PDB entry 6W1S | electron microscopy, 4.02 A resolution (low resolution: residue-level contacts below are approximate; hydrogen-bond / salt-bridge calls are withheld) | chains K and S of the 25 polymer chains in the assembly

Chain K:
Protein: Mediator of RNA polymerase II transcription subunit 16
Source organism: Mus musculus
UniProtKB: Q6PGF3 (MED16_MOUSE); numbering as in UniProt (aligned over 1-828)
Chain sequence (828 residues; numbered 1 to 828; the number before each row is that of its first residue):
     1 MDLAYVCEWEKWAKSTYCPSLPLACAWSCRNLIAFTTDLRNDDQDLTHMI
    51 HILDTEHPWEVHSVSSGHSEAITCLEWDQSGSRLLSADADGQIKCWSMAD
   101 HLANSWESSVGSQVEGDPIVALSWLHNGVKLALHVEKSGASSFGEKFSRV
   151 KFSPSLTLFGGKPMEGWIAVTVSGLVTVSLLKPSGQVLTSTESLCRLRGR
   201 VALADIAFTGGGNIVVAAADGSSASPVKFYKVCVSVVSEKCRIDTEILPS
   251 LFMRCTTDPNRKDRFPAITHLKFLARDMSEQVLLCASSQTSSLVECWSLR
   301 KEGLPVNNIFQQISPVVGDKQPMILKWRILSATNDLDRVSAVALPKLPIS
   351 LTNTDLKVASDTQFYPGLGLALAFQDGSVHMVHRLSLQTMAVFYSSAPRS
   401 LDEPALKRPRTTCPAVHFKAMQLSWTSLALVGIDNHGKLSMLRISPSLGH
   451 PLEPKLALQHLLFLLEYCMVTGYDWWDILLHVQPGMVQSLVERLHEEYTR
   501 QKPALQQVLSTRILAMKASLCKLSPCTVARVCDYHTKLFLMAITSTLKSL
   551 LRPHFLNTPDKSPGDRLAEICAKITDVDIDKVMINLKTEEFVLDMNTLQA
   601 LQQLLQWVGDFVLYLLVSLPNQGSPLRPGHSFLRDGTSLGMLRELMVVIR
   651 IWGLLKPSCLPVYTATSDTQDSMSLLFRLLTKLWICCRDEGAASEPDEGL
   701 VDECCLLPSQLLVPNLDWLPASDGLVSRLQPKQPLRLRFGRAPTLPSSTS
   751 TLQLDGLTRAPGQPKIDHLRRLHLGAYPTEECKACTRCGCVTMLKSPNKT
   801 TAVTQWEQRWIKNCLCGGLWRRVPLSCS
Disordered / not traced: 1-2, 41-46, 160, 287-289, 313-320, 346-351, 396-418, 525-529, 669-670, 695-719, 763-771, 826-828

Chain S:
Protein: Mediator of RNA polymerase II transcription subunit 24
Source organism: Mus musculus
UniProtKB: Q99K74 (MED24_MOUSE); numbering as in UniProt (aligned over 4-985)
Chain sequence (982 residues; numbered 4 to 985; the number before each row is that of its first residue):
     4 VNLKQAILQAWKERWSDYQWAINMKKFFPKGATWDILNLAEALLEQAMIG
    54 PSPNPLILSYLKYAISSQMVSCSSVLTAISKFDDFSRDLCVQALLDIMDM
   104 FCDRLSCHGKAEECIGLCRALLSALHWLLRCTAASAERLQEGLEAGTPAP
   154 GEKQLALCLQCLEKTLSSTKNRALLHIAKLEEASSWTAIEHSLLKLGEIL
   204 ANLSNPQLRSQAERCGTLIRSIPSMLSVHSEQLHKTGFPTIHALILLEGT
   254 MNLTGEMQPLVEQLMMVKRMQHIPTPLFVLEIWKACFVGLIESPEGTQEL
   304 KWTAFTYLKIPQVLVKLKKYFHGEKDFTEDVNCAFEFLLKLTPLLDKADQ
   354 RCNCDCTNFLLQECNKQGLLSEVNFASLVGKRTADRDPQLKSSENANIQP
   404 NPGLILRAEPTVTNILKTMDADHSKSPEGLLGVLGHMLSGKSLDLLLAAA
   454 AATGKLKSFARKFINLNEFTTHGSGESTKTASVRALLFDISFLMLCHVAQ
   504 TYGSEVILSESSSGEEVPFFETWMQTCMPEEGKILNPDHPCFRPDSTKVE
   554 SLVALLNNSSEMKLVQMKWHEACLSISAAILEILNAWENGVLAFESIQKI
   604 TDNIKGKVCSLAVCAVAWLVAHVRMLGLDEREKSLQMIRQLAGPLYSENT
   654 LQFYNERVVIMNSILEHMCADVLQQTATQIKFPSTGVDTMPYWNLLPPKR
   704 PIKEVLTDIFAKVLEKGWVDSRSIHILDTLLHMGGVYWFCNNLIKELLKE
   754 TRKEHTLRAVQLLYSIFCLDMQQVTLVLLGHILPGLLTDSSKWHSLMDPP
   804 GTALAKLAVWCALSSYSSHKGQASSRQKKRHREDIEDYVSLFPVEDMQPS
   854 KLMRLLSSSDDDANILSSPTDRSMNSSLSASQLHTVNMRDPLNRVLANLF
   904 LLISSILGSRTAGPHTQFVQWFMEECVGCLEQDSRGSILQFMPFTTVSEL
   954 VKVSAMSSPKVVLAITDLSLPLGRQVAAKAIA
Disordered / not traced: 144-154, 393-407, 563-565, 842-889, 957-960
Disulfides: Cys134-Cys161

How chain K and chain S interact:
Pairs across the interface (45; chain K residue first):
  Tyr17(K) - Pro787(S)
  Tyr17(K) - Thr791(S)
  Tyr17(K) - Asn901(S)
  Tyr17(K) - Leu905(S)
  Pro19(K) - Gly783(S)
  Pro19(K) - His784(S)
  Pro19(K) - Asp840(S)
  Val114(K) - Pro704(S)
  Val114(K) - Lys706(S)
  Glu115(K) - Lys706(S)
  Glu115(K) - Trp741(S)
  Ser173(K) - Ile705(S)
  Ser173(K) - Met736(S)
  Ser173(K) - Gly737(S)
  Gly174(K) - Ile705(S)
  Glu192(K) - Lys702(S)
  Leu194(K) - Pro701(S)
  Arg196(K) - Gln678(S)
  Arg196(K) - Thr679(S)
  Leu197(K) - Gln678(S)
  Leu197(K) - Pro701(S)
  Arg198(K) - Leu699(S)
  Arg198(K) - Pro700(S)
  Arg200(K) - His735(S)
  Arg200(K) - Met736(S)
  Arg200(K) - Gly737(S)
  Arg200(K) - Lys832(S)
  Asp220(K) - Arg835(S)
  Ser225(K) - Ile537(S)
  Pro226(K) - Glu534(S)
  Pro249(K) - Arg627(S)
  Pro249(K) - Leu629(S)
  Ser250(K) - Arg627(S)
  Leu251(K) - Ile537(S)
  Phe252(K) - Ile537(S)
  Phe252(K) - Leu538(S)
  Thr256(K) - Leu538(S)
  Thr257(K) - His542(S)
  Ala286(K) - Glu836(S)
  Leu304(K) - Leu587(S)
  Leu304(K) - Glu591(S)
  Val306(K) - Leu587(S)
  Ile309(K) - Leu584(S)
  Phe310(K) - Asn588(S)
  Phe310(K) - Val594(S)
Also at the interface, not in a pair above, chain K (33 interface residues in all): Thr16, Cys18, Ser20, Val172, Ala224, Phe265, Gln312
Also at the interface, not in a pair above, chain S (43 interface residues in all): Gly535, Asn592, Leu595, Val626, Met628, Asn697, Asn745, His834, Glu839

Overview:
Chain K and chain S form an interface of 33 and 43 residues respectively.
Here chain K is Mediator of RNA polymerase II transcription subunit 16 and chain S is Mediator of RNA
polymerase II transcription subunit 24, both from Mus musculus. Entry 6W1S (Atomic model of the mammalian
Mediator complex) was determined by electron microscopy.
